Entry 2GPL (X-ray diffraction, 2.81 A resolution); this record covers chains O and U of the 28 polymer chains in the assembly.

== Chain O ==
Name: Proteasome component Y7
Organism: Saccharomyces cerevisiae
Notes: EC 3.4.25.1
Reference sequence: P23639 (PSA2_YEAST); the construct lacks a stretch of the UniProt sequence and is renumbered around it, so the offset changes along the chain: 4-102 = UniProt 1-99; 103-147 = UniProt 101-145; 148-200 = UniProt 147-199; 202-209 = UniProt 200-207; 2 more segments
Chain sequence (250 residues; row label = number of the first residue in the row; note: 1 number in that range is skipped by the numbering (no residue carries it; nothing is unmodelled there); a row labelled like 21A-21B holds insertion residues (21A, then the next letters in order)):
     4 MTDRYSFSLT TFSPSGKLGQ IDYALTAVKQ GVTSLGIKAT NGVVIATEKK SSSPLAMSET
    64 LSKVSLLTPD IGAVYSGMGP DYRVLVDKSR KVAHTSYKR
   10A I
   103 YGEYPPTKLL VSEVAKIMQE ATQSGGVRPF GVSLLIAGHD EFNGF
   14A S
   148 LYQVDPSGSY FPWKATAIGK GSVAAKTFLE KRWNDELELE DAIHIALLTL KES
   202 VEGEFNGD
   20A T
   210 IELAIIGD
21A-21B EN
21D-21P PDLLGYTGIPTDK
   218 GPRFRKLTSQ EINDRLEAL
UniProt features mapped onto this chain:
  - cross-link: Lys-110 (Glycyl lysine isopeptide (Lys-Gly) (interchain with G-Cter in ubiquitin))

== Chain U ==
Name: Proteasome component C7-alpha
Organism: Saccharomyces cerevisiae
Notes: EC 3.4.25.1
Reference sequence: P21243 (PSA6_YEAST); the construct lacks a stretch of the UniProt sequence and is renumbered around it, so the offset changes along the chain: 6-34 = UniProt 10-38; 35-143 = UniProt 40-148; 144-179 = UniProt 150-185; 186-218 = UniProt 199-231; 1 more segments
Chain sequence (243 residues; row label = number of the first residue in the row; note: 6 numbers in that range are skipped by the numbering (no residue carries them; nothing is unmodelled there); a row labelled like 17A-17E holds insertion residues (17A, then the next letters in order)):
     6 AGYDRHITIF SPEGRLYQVE YAFKATNQT
   34A N
    35 INSLAVRGKD CTVVISQKKV PDKLLDPTTV SYIFCISRTI GMVVNGPIPD ARNAALRAKA
    95 EAAEFRYKYG YDMPCDVLAK RMANLSQIYT QRAYMRPLGV ILTFVSVDE
   14A E
   144 LGPSIYKTDP AGYYVGYKAT ATGPKQQEIT TNLENH
17A-17E FKKSK
18A-18D IDHI
   184 N
18G-18H EE
   18M S
   186 WEKVVEFAIT HMIDALGTEF SKNDLEVGVA TKD
   220 KFFTLSAENI EERLVAIAEQ D

== Chain O / chain U interface ==
Residue-residue contacts (66; chain O residue first):
  Asp-6(O) / Arg-126(U)  salt bridge
  Asp-6(O) / Tyr-128(U)
  Tyr-8(O) / Ile-12(U)
  Tyr-8(O) / Ala-127(U)  hydrophobic
  Tyr-8(O) / Tyr-128(U)  hydrophobic
  Leu-12(O) / Ala-127(U)  hydrophobic
  Gln-23(O) / Ile-14(U)
  Gln-23(O) / Phe-15(U)  hydrogen bond (side chain-backbone)
  Tyr-26(O) / Phe-15(U)  hydrophobic
  Tyr-26(O) / Ser-16(U)
  Tyr-26(O) / Pro-17(U)  hydrophobic
  Tyr-26(O) / Gly-19(U)
  Ala-27(O) / Phe-15(U)  hydrophobic
  Thr-29(O) / Pro-17(U)
  Thr-29(O) / Glu-18(U)
  Ala-30(O) / Gly-19(U)
  Pro-57(O) / Lys-161(U)  hydrogen bond (backbone-side chain)
  Pro-57(O) / Glu-177(U)
  Leu-58(O) / Phe-17A(U)  hydrophobic
  Leu-58(O) / Tyr-160(U)
  Leu-58(O) / Lys-161(U)  hydrogen bond (backbone-backbone)
  Leu-58(O) / Ala-162(U)
  Leu-58(O) / Thr-173(U)
  Leu-58(O) / Glu-177(U)
  Ala-59(O) / Gly-159(U)
  Ala-59(O) / Tyr-160(U)  hydrophobic
  Ala-59(O) / Lys-161(U)
  Met-60(O) / Arg-41(U)
  Met-60(O) / Gly-159(U)  hydrogen bond (backbone-backbone)
  Met-60(O) / Tyr-160(U)
  Met-60(O) / Lys-161(U)
  Thr-63(O) / Tyr-149(U)
  Thr-63(O) / Val-158(U)
  Thr-63(O) / Gly-159(U)  hydrogen bond (side chain-backbone)
  Leu-64(O) / Tyr-156(U)
  Leu-64(O) / Tyr-157(U)
  Leu-64(O) / Val-158(U)  hydrophobic
  Met-81(O) / Phe-15(U)  hydrophobic
  Met-81(O) / Leu-21(U)  hydrophobic
  Pro-83(O) / Gln-121(U)
  Pro-83(O) / Ala-154(U)
  Pro-83(O) / Gly-155(U)
  Pro-83(O) / Tyr-156(U)
  Asp-84(O) / Gln-121(U)
  Arg-86(O) / Ala-117(U)
  Arg-86(O) / Asn-118(U)
  Arg-86(O) / Gly-155(U)  hydrogen bond (side chain-backbone)
  Arg-86(O) / Tyr-157(U)
  Val-87(O) / Asn-118(U)
  Val-87(O) / Gln-121(U)
  Asp-90(O) / Lys-114(U)  salt bridge
  Asp-90(O) / Asn-118(U)
  Gly-127(O) / Arg-126(U)
  Gly-128(O) / Gln-125(U)
  Gly-128(O) / Arg-126(U)
  Gly-128(O) / Ala-127(U)  hydrogen bond (backbone-backbone)
  Val-129(O) / Gln-125(U)
  Val-129(O) / Arg-126(U)
  Arg-130(O) / Thr-13(U)
  Arg-130(O) / Phe-15(U)
  Arg-130(O) / Leu-21(U)
  Arg-130(O) / Thr-124(U)  hydrogen bond (side chain-backbone)
  Arg-130(O) / Gln-125(U)  hydrogen bond (backbone-backbone)
  Pro-131(O) / Phe-15(U)
  Phe-132(O) / Gln-125(U)
  Gly-133(O) / Phe-15(U)
Interface residues without a listed pair, chain O (33 interface residues in all): Met-4, Thr-5, Gln-33, Ser-55, Ser-56, Ala-123
Interface residues without a listed pair, chain U (34 interface residues in all): Thr-163, Leu-176

== Overview ==
33 residues of chain O face 34 of chain U across their interface, with 9 hydrogen bonds and 2 salt bridges.
Polar pairs include Asp-6(O)/Arg-126(U), Asp-90(O)/Lys-114(U) and Gln-23(O)/Phe-15(U).
Here chain O is Proteasome component Y7 and chain U is Proteasome component C7-alpha, both from Saccharomyces
cerevisiae. Entry 2GPL (TMC-95 based biphenyl-ether macrocycles: specific proteasome inhibitors) was
determined by X-ray diffraction.
